Entry 5KN8 (X-ray diffraction, 1.81 A resolution); this record covers chains A and D of the 3 polymer chains in the assembly.

Chain A:
Name: Adenine DNA glycosylase
Source organism: Geobacillus stearothermophilus
Notes: EC 3.2.2.-
Reference sequence: P83847 (MUTY_GEOSE); residue numbers follow UniProt; this construct covers 1-229
Amino-acid sequence (232 residues; each row starts with the number of its first residue; numbers below 1 keep their minus sign (Gly-2 is residue -2)):
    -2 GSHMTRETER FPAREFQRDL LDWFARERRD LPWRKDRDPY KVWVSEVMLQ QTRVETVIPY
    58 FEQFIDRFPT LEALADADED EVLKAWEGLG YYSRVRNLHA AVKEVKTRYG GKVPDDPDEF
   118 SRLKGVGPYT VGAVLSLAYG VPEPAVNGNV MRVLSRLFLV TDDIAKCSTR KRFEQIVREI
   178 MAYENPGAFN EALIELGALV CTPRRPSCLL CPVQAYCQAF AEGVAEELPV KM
Unresolved in the structure: -2 to 7
Sequence notes: expression tag (-2 to 0); engineered mutation Asn144 (Asp in P83847), Cys164 (Pro in P83847)
Curated features (UniProtKB/Swiss-Prot):
  - active site: Glu43 (Proton donor/acceptor)
  - binding site (DNA): Trp30, Arg31, Gln48, Thr49, Leu86 to Tyr88, Tyr126, Glu188
  - binding site ([4Fe-4S] cluster): Cys198, Cys205, Cys208, Cys214
  - mutagenesis: Glu43 (E43Q: Loss of catalytic activity)
Ion coordination: Ca2+: Ser118, Val123 (shared with DA21(D) of chain D); 4Fe-4S cluster Fe: Cys198, Cys205, Cys208, Cys214
Ligand contacts: 4Fe-4S cluster (SF4): Arg153, Leu154, Val197, Cys198, Pro203, Ser204, Cys205, Cys208, Val210, Gln211, Cys214, Phe217, Ala222
What the authors report for this chain:
  - binding site for the 10-nt DNA strand (chain D): Gly124, Tyr126, Thr127, Gly145
  - Ca2+ coordination: Ser118, Val123
  - conformationally variable residues (loop rearrangement, side-chain flip): Gln47 to Thr49, Gly87 to Tyr89
  - mutagenesis - D144N: abolished catalytic activity (citing earlier work)

Chain D:
Molecule: 10-nt DNA strand
Sequence (10 nucleotides; each row starts with the number of its first residue):
    13 AGCACAGGAT
Ion coordination: Ca2+: DA21 (shared with Ser118(A), Val123(A) of chain A)

Chain A / chain D interface:
Pairs across the interface - 16 pairs, chain A then chain D:
  Gln47(A) - DA18(D)  sugar contact
  Gln47(A) - DG19(D)  phosphate contact
  Gly122(A) - DG20(D)  sugar contact
  Gly122(A) - DA21(D)  hydrogen bond to the phosphate
  Val123(A) - DA21(D)  phosphate contact
  Gly124(A) - DG20(D)  hydrogen bond to the phosphate
  Pro125(A) - DG20(D)  phosphate contact
  Tyr126(A) - DG19(D)  sugar contact
  Tyr126(A) - DG20(D)  hydrogen bond to the phosphate
  Thr127(A) - DG20(D)  hydrogen bond to the phosphate
  Asn144(A) - DG19(D)  phosphate contact
  Gly145(A) - DG19(D)  hydrogen bond to the phosphate
  Cys164(A) - DA21(D)  base contact
  Arg167(A) - DG19(D)  hydrogen bond to the base
  Arg167(A) - DG20(D)  hydrogen bond to the base
  Lys228(A) - DC17(D)  salt bridge to the phosphate
Other interface residues (no listed pair), chain A (14 interface residues in all): Lys121, Arg201

Summary:
The interface between chain A and chain D involves 14 residues on one side and 5 on the other, with 7 hydrogen
bonds and 1 salt bridge. Polar pairs include Arg167(A)-DG19(D), Arg167(A)-DG20(D) and Gly122(A)-DA21(D). From
the paper: a binding site for the 10-nt DNA strand (chain D) at Gly124(A), Tyr126(A) and Thr127(A) among
others; D144N of chain A abolishes catalytic activity.
Chain A is Adenine DNA glycosylase (Geobacillus stearothermophilus) and chain D is a 10-nt DNA strand; the
structure, MutY N-terminal domain in complex with undamaged DNA, was determined by X-ray diffraction,
deposited together with 5KN9.
